3ER9 - chains A and B of the 3 polymer chains in the assembly; structure by X-ray diffraction, 2.06 A resolution.

== Chain A ==
Name: Cap-specific mRNA (nucleoside-2'-O-)-methyltransferase
Organism: vaccinia virus WR
Notes: EC 2.1.1.57
Reference sequence: P07617 (PAP2_VACCV); residue numbers follow UniProt; this construct covers 1-297
Chain sequence (297 residues; row label = number of the first residue in the row):
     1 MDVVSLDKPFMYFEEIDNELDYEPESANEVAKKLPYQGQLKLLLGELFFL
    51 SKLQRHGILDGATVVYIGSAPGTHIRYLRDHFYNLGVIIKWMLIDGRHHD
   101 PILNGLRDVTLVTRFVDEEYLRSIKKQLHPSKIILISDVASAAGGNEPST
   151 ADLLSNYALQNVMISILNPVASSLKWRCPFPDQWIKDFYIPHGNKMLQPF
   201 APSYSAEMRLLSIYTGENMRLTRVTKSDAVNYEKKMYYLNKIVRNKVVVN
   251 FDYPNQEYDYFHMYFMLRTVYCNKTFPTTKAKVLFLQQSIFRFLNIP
Unresolved in the structure: 27-32, 142-144
Construct notes: engineered mutation Ala140 (Arg in P07617), Ala142 (Lys in P07617), Ala143 (Arg in P07617)
Curated features (UniProtKB/Swiss-Prot):
  - active site: Lys175 (For methyltransferase activity)
  - binding site (mRNA): Tyr22, Arg177 to Phe180, Asp182, Ser205 to Glu207, Glu233
  - binding site (S-adenosyl-L-methionine): Gln39, Tyr66, Gly68, Gly72, Asp95, Arg97, Val116, Asp138
  - mutagenesis: His56 (H56R: Complete loss of poly(A) polymerase stimulatory activity; when associated with S-58), Ile58 (I58S: Complete loss of poly(A) polymerase stimulatory activity; when associated with R-56), Gly96 (G96D: Complete loss of elongation factor activity), Lys175 (K175R: Complete loss of methyltransferase activity)

== Chain B ==
Name: Poly(A) polymerase catalytic subunit
Organism: vaccinia virus WR
Notes: EC 2.7.7.19
Reference sequence: P23371 (PAP1_VACCV); residue numbers follow UniProt; this construct covers 1-479
Chain sequence (479 residues; each row starts with the number of its first residue):
     1 MNRNPDQNTLPNITLKIIETYLGRVPSVNEYHMLKSQARNIQKITVFNKD
    51 IFVSLVKKNKKRFFSDVNTSASEIKDRILSYFSKQTQTYNIGKLFTIIEL
   101 QSVLVTTYTDILGVLTIKAPNVISSKISYNVTSMEELARDMLNSMNVAVI
   151 DKAKVMGRHNVSSLVKNVNKLMEEYLRRHNKSCICYGSYSLYLINPNIRY
   201 GDIDILQTNSRTFLIDLAFLIKFITGNNIILSKIPYLRNYMVIKDENDNH
   251 IIDSFNIRQDTMNVVPKIFIDNIYIVDPTFQLLNMIKMFSQIDRLEDLSK
   301 DPEKFNARMATMLEYVRYTHGIVFDGKRNNMPMKCIIDENNRIVTVTTKD
   351 YFSFKKCLVYLDENVLSSDILDLNADTSCDFESVTNSVYLIHDNIMYTYF
   401 SNTILLSDKGKVHEISARGLCAHILLYQMLTSGEYKQCLSDLLNSMMNRD
   451 KIPIYSHTERDKKPGRHGFINIEKDIIVF
Unresolved in the structure: 1-11, 118-129, 150-160
Construct notes: engineered mutation Ser36 (Leu in P23371)
Curated features (UniProtKB/Swiss-Prot):
  - active site: Asp202, Asp204
  - binding site (Ca(2+)): Asp202, Asp204, Asp253
Ion coordination: Ca2+ site 1: Asp202, Asp204 (together with 3'-deoxyadenosine-5'-triphosphate)
Small-molecule neighbours: 3'-deoxyadenosine-5'-triphosphate (3AT): Tyr186, Gly187, Ser188, Arg199, Tyr200, Gly201, Asp202, Asp204, Gln281, Asn284, Met285, Lys287, Met288, Gln291, Arg294, Lys304, Arg308, Asn402, Arg460
What the authors report for this chain:
  - Ca2+ coordination: Asp202, Asp204
  - binding site for the 2-nt RNA strand: Phe47
  - mutagenesis - I51V, F52A, K58S: unchanged catalytic activity
  - mutagenesis - F47A, N48A, L55V, T109V: decreased catalytic activity
  - mutagenesis - T116V: abolished expression

== Interface between chain A and chain B ==
Pairs across the interface (68):
  Met11(A) - Asp376(B)
  Tyr12(A) - Leu371(B)
  Tyr12(A) - Asn374(B)
  Tyr12(A) - Asp376(B)  hydrogen bond
  Glu14(A) - Asn374(B)  hydrogen bond
  Glu15(A) - Asn374(B)
  Phe48(A) - Asp376(B)
  Lys52(A) - Leu371(B)
  Lys52(A) - Asp376(B)  salt bridge
  Gln54(A) - Arg258(B)
  Arg55(A) - Asp376(B)  hydrogen bond (side chain-backbone)
  Arg55(A) - Thr377(B)
  Arg55(A) - Ser378(B)  hydrogen bond (side chain-backbone)
  Arg55(A) - Asp380(B)
  Arg55(A) - Val388(B)
  His56(A) - Ser367(B)
  His56(A) - Ile370(B)
  His56(A) - Ser378(B)
  His56(A) - Val388(B)
  Gly57(A) - Arg238(B)  hydrogen bond (backbone-side chain)
  Asp60(A) - Lys233(B)  salt bridge
  Asp60(A) - Leu237(B)
  Asp60(A) - Arg238(B)  salt bridge
  Asp60(A) - Asn239(B)  hydrogen bond (side chain-backbone)
  Gly61(A) - Lys233(B)
  Gly61(A) - Phe479(B)
  Tyr83(A) - Glu99(B)
  Tyr83(A) - Arg211(B)  hydrogen bond
  Ile88(A) - Lys233(B)
  Ile88(A) - Met241(B)  hydrophobic
  Ile88(A) - Phe479(B)  hydrophobic
  Lys90(A) - Phe479(B)
  Asn104(A) - Ser36(B)
  Gly105(A) - Met33(B)
  Gly105(A) - Ser36(B)
  Gly105(A) - Gln37(B)  hydrogen bond (backbone-side chain)
  Gly105(A) - Phe95(B)
  Arg107(A) - Phe95(B)
  Arg107(A) - Thr96(B)
  Arg107(A) - Glu99(B)  salt bridge
  Arg107(A) - Ile477(B)
  Gln127(A) - Arg466(B)
  Leu128(A) - Arg466(B)  hydrogen bond (backbone-side chain)
  His129(A) - Arg466(B)  hydrogen bond (backbone-side chain)
  Pro130(A) - Gly465(B)
  Pro130(A) - Arg466(B)
  Ser131(A) - Arg466(B)  hydrogen bond
  Ser131(A) - Phe479(B)
  His192(A) - Asp372(B)  salt bridge
  Asn194(A) - Leu371(B)  hydrogen bond (side chain-backbone)
  Asn194(A) - Asn374(B)  hydrogen bond
  Leu211(A) - Leu371(B)
  Ile213(A) - Asn364(B)
  Ile213(A) - Ser367(B)
  Ile213(A) - Ser368(B)  hydrogen bond (backbone-side chain)
  Tyr214(A) - Asn364(B)  hydrogen bond (backbone-side chain)
  Thr215(A) - Asn364(B)
  Thr215(A) - Val365(B)
  Thr215(A) - Ser368(B)
  Gly216(A) - Asn364(B)
  Arg220(A) - Ser368(B)  hydrogen bond
  Arg268(A) - Thr377(B)
  Thr269(A) - Asp376(B)
  Tyr271(A) - Arg258(B)
  Tyr271(A) - Asp260(B)
  Tyr271(A) - Asp380(B)
  Asn273(A) - Arg258(B)
  Asn273(A) - Gln259(B)  hydrogen bond (side chain-backbone)
Other interface residues (no listed pair), chain A (43 interface residues in all): Ile58, Thr63, Leu85, Gly86, Leu106, Lys132, Val170, Thr275
Other interface residues (no listed pair), chain B (38 interface residues in all): His32, Asn256, Asn263, Glu363, Ala375, Pro464

== Overview ==
43 residues of chain A face 38 of chain B across their interface; the contacts include 17 hydrogen bonds and 5
salt bridges. Polar contacts include Lys52(A)-Asp376(B), Asp60(A)-Lys233(B) and Asp60(A)-Arg238(B). From the
paper: a binding site for the 2-nt RNA strand at Phe47(B); F47A, N48A and L55V of chain B, among others,
reduce catalytic activity; 8 substitutions were tested in all.
Here chain A is Cap-specific mRNA (nucleoside-2'-O-)-methyltransferase and chain B is Poly(A) polymerase
catalytic subunit, both from vaccinia virus WR. Entry 3ER9 (Crystal structure of the heterodimeric vaccinia
virus mRNA polyadenylate polymerase complex with UU and 3'-deoxy ATP) was determined by X-ray diffraction,
deposited together with 3ER8 and 3ERC.
